7YZQ - chains C and E of the 4 polymer chains in the assembly; structure by X-ray diffraction, 1.96 A resolution.

Chain C:
Molecule: Dehydratase family protein
Source organism: Carboxydothermus hydrogenoformans Z-2901
UniProtKB: Q3AET9 (Q3AET9_CARHZ); residues 1-421 here = UniProt positions 1-421
Sequence (422 residues; numbered 0 to 421; the number before each row is that of its first residue; numbering starts at 0):
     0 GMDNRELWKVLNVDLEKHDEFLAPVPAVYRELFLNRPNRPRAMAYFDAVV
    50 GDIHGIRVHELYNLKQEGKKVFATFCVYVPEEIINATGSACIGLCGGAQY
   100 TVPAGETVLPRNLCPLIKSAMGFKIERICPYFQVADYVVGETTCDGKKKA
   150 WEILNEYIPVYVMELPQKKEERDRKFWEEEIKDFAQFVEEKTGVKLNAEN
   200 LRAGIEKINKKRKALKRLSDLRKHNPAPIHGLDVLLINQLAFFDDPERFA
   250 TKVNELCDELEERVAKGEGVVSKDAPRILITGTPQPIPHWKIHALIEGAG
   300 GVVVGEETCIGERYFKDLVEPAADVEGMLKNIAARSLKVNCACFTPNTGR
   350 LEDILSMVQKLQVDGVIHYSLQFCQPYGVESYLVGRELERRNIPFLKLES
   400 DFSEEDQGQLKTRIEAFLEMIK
Not modelled in the structure: 0-1
Differences from the reference sequence: expression tag (0)
Ion coordination: Double cubane cluster Fe: Cys75, Cys113, Cys143, Cys308, Cys340, Cys373
Small-molecule neighbours: Double cubane cluster (BJ8): Phe74, Cys75, Val76, Tyr77, Cys113, Leu115, Ile116, Glu140, Thr142, Cys143, Lys146, Thr282, Pro283, Cys308, Arg312, Val338, Cys340, Leu370, Phe372, Cys373, Tyr376

Chain E:
Molecule: Putative CoA-substrate-specific enzyme activase
Source organism: Carboxydothermus hydrogenoformans Z-2901
UniProtKB: Q3AET8 (Q3AET8_CARHZ); residue numbers follow UniProt; this construct covers 1-243
Sequence (243 residues; numbered 1 to 243; the number before each row is that of its first residue):
     1 MFAGLDLGSTNSKLVIIKEDGSYTFKVVPTRYEPVKAGELLLKNTGEIRN
    51 LVVTGYGRVAFNRGKVVTEITCQARGCHELFPEVDYILDLGGQDAKIIKK
   101 DGQGRVVNFLMNDKCAAGTGRFLEIILTAIGDDYRDEDLINEENAVPINS
   151 MCTVFAESEVISLLARGTSKRAVIAGLFKTTAKRLAKFAESLGKPRKLIF
   201 TGGGAKYPALRLFLQKEMGVEVVVPPEPSVTAALGAALIARET
Ion coordination: 4Fe-4S cluster Fe: Cys115, Cys152 (shared with 2 residues of chain F)
Small-molecule neighbours:
  - ADP (adenosine-5'-diphosphate): Gly8, Ser9, Thr10, Asn11, Lys13, Leu90, Gly91, Gly92, Gln93, Gly120, Arg121, Leu123, Glu124, Gly202, Gly203, Gly204, Lys206, Tyr207
  - tetrafluoroaluminate (ALF): Gly8, Ser9, Tyr56, Glu69, Gly91, Gly92, Gln93, Asp94, Lys96
  - 4Fe-4S cluster (SF4): Cys115, Met151, Cys152, Val154, Phe155

How chain C and chain E interact:
Pairs across the interface (29):
  Gln371(C) with Lys114(E); Cys115(E)
  Glu398(C) with Lys114(E)
  Ser399(C) with Lys114(E)
  Asp405(C) with Lys114(E), salt bridge
  Gly407(C) with Tyr56(E)
  Gln408(C) with Tyr56(E), hydrogen bond; Gln93(E)
  Lys410(C) with Arg58(E)
  Thr411(C) with Arg58(E), hydrogen bond; Thr68(E); Glu69(E); Met111(E)
  Arg412(C) with Asp94(E), salt bridge; Phe109(E); Met111(E); Asn112(E), hydrogen bond (side chain-backbone)
  Glu414(C) with Arg58(E), salt bridge; Thr68(E)
  Ala415(C) with Thr68(E); Ile70(E), hydrophobic; Phe109(E), hydrophobic
  Phe416(C) with Phe109(E)
  Glu418(C) with Val67(E); Thr68(E), hydrogen bond; Thr71(E), hydrogen bond
  Met419(C) with Val106(E); Val107(E); Asn108(E)
Other interface residues (no listed pair), chain C (16 interface residues in all): Glu388, Leu395
Other interface residues (no listed pair), chain E (19 interface residues in all): Val59, Val66

In short:
The interface between chain C and chain E involves 16 residues on one side and 19 on the other; the contacts
include 5 hydrogen bonds and 3 salt bridges. Polar contacts include Asp405(C)-Lys114(E), Arg412(C)-Asp94(E)
and Glu414(C)-Arg58(E). Chain C binds Double cubane cluster.
Here chain C is Dehydratase family protein and chain E is Putative CoA-substrate-specific enzyme activase,
both from Carboxydothermus hydrogenoformans Z-2901. Entry 7YZQ (MgADP-AlF4-bound DCCP:DCCP-R complex) was
determined by X-ray diffraction (same publication as 7YZM).
